7RKY - chains A and D of the 5 polymer chains in the assembly; structure by electron microscopy, 3.80 A resolution.

== Chain A ==
Protein: Guanine nucleotide-binding protein G(i) subunit alpha-1
From: Homo sapiens
Reference sequence: P63096 (GNAI1_HUMAN); residues 2-354 here = UniProt positions 2-354
Chain sequence (353 residues; each row starts with the number of its first residue):
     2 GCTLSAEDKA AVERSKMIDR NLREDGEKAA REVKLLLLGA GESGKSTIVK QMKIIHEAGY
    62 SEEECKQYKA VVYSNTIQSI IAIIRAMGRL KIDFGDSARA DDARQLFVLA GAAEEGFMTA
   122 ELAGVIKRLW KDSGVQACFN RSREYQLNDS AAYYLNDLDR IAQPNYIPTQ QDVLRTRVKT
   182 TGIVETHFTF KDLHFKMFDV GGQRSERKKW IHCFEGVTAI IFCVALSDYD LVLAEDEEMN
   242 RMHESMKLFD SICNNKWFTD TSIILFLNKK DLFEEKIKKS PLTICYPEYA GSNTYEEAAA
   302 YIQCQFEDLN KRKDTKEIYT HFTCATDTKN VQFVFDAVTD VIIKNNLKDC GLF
Not modelled in the structure: 234-240, 350-354
Ligand contacts: GDP (guanosine-5'-diphosphate): Ala41, Gly42, Glu43, Ser44, Gly45, Lys46, Ser47, Thr48, Asp150, Ser151, Arg176, Thr177, Arg178, Asn269, Lys270, Asp272, Leu273, Cys325, Ala326, Thr327
UniProt features mapped onto this chain:
  - region: Lys35 to Thr48 (G1 motif), Asp173 to Thr181 (G2 motif), Phe196 to Arg205 (G3 motif), Ile265 to Asp272 (G4 motif), Thr324 to Thr329 (G5 motif)
  - binding site (GTP): Glu43 to Thr48, Ser151, Leu175 to Thr181, Asp200 to Gln204, Asn269 to Asp272, Ala326
  - binding site (Mg(2+)): Ser47, Thr181
  - modified residue: Arg178 (ADP-ribosylarginine), Gln204 (Deamidated glutamine), Cys351 (ADP-ribosylcysteine)
  - lipidation: Gly2 (N-myristoyl glycine), Cys3 (S-palmitoyl cysteine)

== Chain D ==
Protein: Antibody fragment scFv16
From: Mus musculus
Notes: antibody fragment or engineered binder
Chain sequence (256 residues; row label = number of the first residue in the row; note: 2 numbers in that range are skipped by the numbering (no residue carries them; nothing is unmodelled there); a row labelled like 121A-121N holds insertion residues (121A, then the next letters in order)):
     1 DVQLVESGGG LVQPGGSRKL SCSASGFAFS SFGMHWVRQA PEKGLEWVAY ISSGSGTIYY
    61 ADTVKGRFTI SRDDPKNTLF LQMTSLRSED TAMYYCVRSI YYYGSSPFDF WGQGTTLTVS
   121 S
121A-121N GGGGSGGGGSGGGG
   124 SDIVMTQATS SVPVTPGESV SISCRSSKSL LHSNGNTYLY WFLQRPGQSP QLLIYRMSNL
   184 ASGVPDRFSG SGSGTAFTLT ISRLEAEDVG VYYCMQHLEY PLTFGAGTKL ELKGSLEVLF
   244 Q
Not modelled in the structure: 121A-121N, 236-244
Disulfide bonds: Cys22-Cys96, Cys147-Cys217

== Interface between chain A and chain D ==
Residue-residue contacts - 15 pairs, chain A then chain D:
  Thr4(A) - His155(D)
  Ser6(A) - His155(D)
  Ser6(A) - Tyr161(D)
  Ala7(A) - His220(D)
  Ala7(A) - Leu221(D)
  Glu8(A) - Tyr161(D)
  Glu8(A) - Tyr163(D)  hydrogen bond
  Glu8(A) - Arg179(D)  salt bridge
  Asp9(A) - Asn157(D)  hydrogen bond
  Lys10(A) - Tyr59(D)
  Ala11(A) - Tyr101(D)  hydrophobic
  Glu14(A) - Ser52(D)
  Glu14(A) - Ser53(D)
  Arg15(A) - Ile100(D)
  Arg15(A) - Tyr102(D)
Interface residues without a listed pair, chain A (11 interface residues in all): Leu5, Ala12
Interface residues without a listed pair, chain D (14 interface residues in all): Glu222

== Overview ==
Chain A and chain D form an interface of 11 and 14 residues respectively, with 2 hydrogen bonds and 1 salt
bridge. Polar contacts include Glu8(A)-Arg179(D), Glu8(A)-Tyr163(D) and Asp9(A)-Asn157(D). Ligands of chain A:
GDP.
Chain A is Guanine nucleotide-binding protein G(i) subunit alpha-1 (Homo sapiens) and chain D is Antibody
fragment scFv16 (Mus musculus); the structure, Binding mode of US27-Gi-scFv16 in OCL-state, was determined by
electron microscopy, deposited together with 7RKF, 7RKM, 7RKN and 7RKX.
